Entry 7KEJ (electron microscopy, 3.80 A resolution); this record covers chains E and F of the 12 polymer chains in the assembly.

== Chain E (and F) ==
Name: Virion spike glycoprotein
Source organism: Zaire ebolavirus
Notes: chain F of this document is another copy of the same molecule, construct and numbering; everything in this record applies to it too
UniProt: A0A0E3XK95 (A0A0E3XK95_9MONO); numbering as in UniProt (aligned over 461-633)
Chain sequence (203 residues; each row starts with the number of its first residue):
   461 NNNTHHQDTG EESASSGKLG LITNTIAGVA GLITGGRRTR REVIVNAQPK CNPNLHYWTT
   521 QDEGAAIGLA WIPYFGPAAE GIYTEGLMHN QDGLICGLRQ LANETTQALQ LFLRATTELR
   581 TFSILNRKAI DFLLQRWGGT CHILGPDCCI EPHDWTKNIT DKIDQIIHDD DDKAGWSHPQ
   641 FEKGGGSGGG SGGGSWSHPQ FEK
Unresolved in the structure: 461-502, 522-525, 613-663
Construct notes: conflict Asp630 (Phe in A0A0E3XK95), Asp631 (Val in A0A0E3XK95); expression tag (634-663)
Disulfide bonds: Cys511-Cys556, Cys601-Cys608
Glycans and other covalent adducts: N-acetylglucosamine (NAG) linked to Asn563

== Interface between chain E and chain F ==
Residue-residue contacts (27):
  Gln567(E) - Ala526(F)  hydrogen bond (side chain-backbone)
  Gln567(E) - Trp531(F)
  Leu571(E) - Trp531(F)  hydrophobic
  Arg574(E) - Ala530(F)
  Arg574(E) - Trp531(F)  hydrogen bond (side chain-backbone)
  Arg574(E) - Ile532(F)
  Arg574(E) - Pro533(F)
  Arg574(E) - Pro537(F)  hydrogen bond (side chain-backbone)
  Arg574(E) - Ile542(F)
  Ala575(E) - Thr520(F)
  Thr577(E) - Phe582(F)
  Glu578(E) - Phe582(F)
  Ile590(E) - Ala589(F)  hydrophobic
  Ile590(E) - Ile590(F)  hydrophobic
  Leu593(E) - Leu593(F)  hydrophobic
  Trp597(E) - Leu593(F)
  Trp597(E) - Trp597(F)  hydrogen bond (backbone-side chain)
  Gly599(E) - Arg596(F)  hydrogen bond (backbone-side chain)
  Gly599(E) - Cys609(F)
  Thr600(E) - Cys609(F)
  Cys601(E) - Cys609(F)  hydrogen bond (backbone-backbone)
  Cys601(E) - Ile610(F)
  Cys601(E) - Glu611(F)  hydrogen bond (backbone-backbone)
  His602(E) - Glu611(F)  salt bridge
  Ile603(E) - Glu611(F)  hydrogen bond (backbone-backbone)
  Ile603(E) - Pro612(F)
  Leu604(E) - Pro612(F)
Interface residues without a listed pair, chain E (21 interface residues in all): Thr566, Gln570, Arg587, Leu594, Gly598, Ile610
Interface residues without a listed pair, chain F (21 interface residues in all): Gly536, Asn586, Phe592

== Summary ==
Chain E and chain F each contribute 21 residues to their interface, with 8 hydrogen bonds and 1 salt bridge.
Polar pairs include His602(E)-Glu611(F), Gln567(E)-Ala526(F) and Arg574(E)-Trp531(F). N-acetylglucosamine is
covalently linked to Asn563(E).
Both chains are Virion spike glycoprotein (Zaire ebolavirus). Entry 7KEJ (BDBV-289 bound to EBOV GPdMuc
Makona) was determined by electron microscopy together with 7KEW, 7KF9 and 7KFG from the same study.
